Entry 2D3U (X-ray diffraction, 2.00 A resolution); this record covers chain A.

Chain A:
Name: polyprotein
Organism: Hepatitis C virus
Notes: EC 2.7.7.48; fragment: RNA-dependent RNA polymerase(Residues 2420-2989)
UniProt: Q99AU2 (Q99AU2_9HEPC); residues 1-570 here correspond to UniProt positions 2420-2989 (UniProt number = residue number + 2419)
Sequence (570 residues; each row starts with the number of its first residue):
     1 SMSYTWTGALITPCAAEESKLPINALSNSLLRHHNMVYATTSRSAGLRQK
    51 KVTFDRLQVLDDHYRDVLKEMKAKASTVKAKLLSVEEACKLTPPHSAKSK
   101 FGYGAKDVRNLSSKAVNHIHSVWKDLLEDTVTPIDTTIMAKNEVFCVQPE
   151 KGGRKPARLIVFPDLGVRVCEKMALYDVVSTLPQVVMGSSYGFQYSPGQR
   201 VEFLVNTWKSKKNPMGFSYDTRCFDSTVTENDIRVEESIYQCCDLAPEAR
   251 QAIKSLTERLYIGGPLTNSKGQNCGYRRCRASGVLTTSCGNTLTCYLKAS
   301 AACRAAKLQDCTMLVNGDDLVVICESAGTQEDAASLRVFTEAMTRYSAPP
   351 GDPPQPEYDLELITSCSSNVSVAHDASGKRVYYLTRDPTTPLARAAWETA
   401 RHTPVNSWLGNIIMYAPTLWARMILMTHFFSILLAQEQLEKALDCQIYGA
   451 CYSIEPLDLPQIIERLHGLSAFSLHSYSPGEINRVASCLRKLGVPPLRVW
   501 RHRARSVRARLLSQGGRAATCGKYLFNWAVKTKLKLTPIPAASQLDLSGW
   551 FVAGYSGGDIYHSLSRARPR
Unresolved in the structure: 149-153, 564-570
Disulfides: Cys303-Cys311
Residues lining bound ligands: CCT (5-(4-cyanophenyl)-3-{[(2-methylphenyl)sulfonyl]amino}thiophene-2-carboxylic acid): Leu419, Arg422, Met423, Leu474, His475, Ser476, Tyr477, Ile482, Val485, Ala486, Leu489, Leu497, Trp528
From the paper describing this entry:
  - binding site for CCT: Leu419, Arg422, Met423, Leu474, His475, Ser476, Tyr477, Ile482, Ala486, Leu489, Leu497, Trp528
  - conformationally variable residues (helix shift, side-chain flip): Met423, Pro496 to Arg505

Summary:
Chain A binds compound CCT. From the paper: a binding site for CCT at Leu419, Arg422 and Met423 among others;
conformational variability at Met423 and Pro496.
Chain A is polyprotein (Hepatitis C virus); the structure, X-ray crystal structure of hepatitis C virus RNA
dependent RNA polymerase in complex with non-nucleoside analogue ..., was determined by X-ray diffraction,
deposited together with 2D3Z and 2D41.
